PDB entry 5VX0 | X-ray diffraction, 1.60 A resolution | chains A and C of the 4 polymer chains in the assembly

[Chain A (and C)]
Name: Bcl-2 homologous antagonist/killer
From: Homo sapiens
Notes: chain C of this document is another copy of the same molecule, construct and numbering; everything in this record applies to it too
UniProtKB: Q16611 (BAK_HUMAN); residues 23-186 here = UniProt positions 23-186
Chain sequence (170 residues; each row starts with the number of its first residue):
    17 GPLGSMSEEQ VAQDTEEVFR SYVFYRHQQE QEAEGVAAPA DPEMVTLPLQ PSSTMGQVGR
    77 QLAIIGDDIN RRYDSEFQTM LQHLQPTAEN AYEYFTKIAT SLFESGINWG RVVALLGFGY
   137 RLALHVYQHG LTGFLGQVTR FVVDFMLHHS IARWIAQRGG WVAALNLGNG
Unresolved in the structure: 186 (chain C: 17-20, 50-53, 186)
Sequence notes: expression tag (17-22); engineered mutation S166 (Cys in Q16611)
Bound ions: Mg2+ near D30 (its only coordinating residue here)
Swiss-Prot annotation at these positions:
  - motif: V74 to R88 (BH3), S117 to Y136 (BH1), R169 to G184 (BH2)
  - binding site (Zn(2+)): D160, H164
  - mutagenesis: H164 (H164A: Strongly reduced zinc binding and homodimerization)

[How chain A and chain C interact]
Contacting residue pairs - 44 pairs, chain A then chain C:
  E25(A) - Y108(C)
  E25(A) - R156(C)  salt bridge
  A28(A) - R156(C)
  Q29(A) - Y108(C)
  Q29(A) - Q153(C)  hydrogen bond (backbone-side chain)
  Q29(A) - R156(C)
  E32(A) - G152(C)
  E32(A) - Q153(C)  hydrogen bond
  R36(A) - G152(C)
  E59(A) - P64(C)
  P64(A) - E59(C)
  P64(A) - G149(C)
  L65(A) - T148(C)  hydrogen bond (backbone-side chain)
  L65(A) - G149(C)
  Q66(A) - L147(C)
  Q66(A) - T148(C)
  Q66(A) - G149(C)
  Q66(A) - F150(C)
  P67(A) - G146(C)
  P67(A) - L147(C)
  P67(A) - T148(C)
  Y108(A) - E25(C)
  Y108(A) - Q29(C)
  G146(A) - P67(C)
  L147(A) - Q66(C)
  T148(A) - L65(C)  hydrogen bond (side chain-backbone)
  T148(A) - Q66(C)
  T148(A) - P67(C)
  G149(A) - R36(C)
  G149(A) - P64(C)
  G149(A) - L65(C)
  G149(A) - Q66(C)
  F150(A) - Q66(C)
  G152(A) - E32(C)
  G152(A) - R36(C)
  Q153(A) - Q29(C)  hydrogen bond (side chain-backbone)
  Q153(A) - E32(C)  hydrogen bond
  R156(A) - E25(C)  salt bridge
  R156(A) - A28(C)
  R156(A) - Q29(C)
  R156(A) - V159(C)
  R156(A) - L163(C)
  V159(A) - R156(C)
  L163(A) - R156(C)
Also at the interface, not in a pair above, chain A (23 interface residues in all): E33, A104
Also at the interface, not in a pair above, chain C (23 interface residues in all): E33, A104

[Summary]
The chain A/chain C interface involves 23 residues from each chain; the contacts include 6 hydrogen bonds and
2 salt bridges. Polar contacts include E25(A)-R156(C), Q29(A)-Q153(C) and E32(A)-Q153(C). Curated annotation
(UniProt) lists Zn2+-binding residues D160(A) and H164(A) and one mutagenesis site on chain A.
Both chains are Bcl-2 homologous antagonist/killer (Homo sapiens). Entry 5VX0 (Bak in complex with Bim-h3Glg)
was determined by X-ray diffraction, deposited together with 5VWV, 5VWW, 5VWX, 5VWY, 5VWZ, 5VX2 and 5VX3.
